Entry 9U7A (electron microscopy, 2.82 A resolution); this record covers chains B and C of the 24 polymer chains in the assembly.

[Chain B (and C)]
Molecule: FAS-associated death domain protein
From: Homo sapiens
Notes: chain C of this document is another copy of the same molecule, construct and numbering; everything in this record applies to it too
UniProt: Q13158 (FADD_HUMAN); numbering as in UniProt (aligned over 1-92)
Chain sequence (92 residues; row label = number of the first residue in the row):
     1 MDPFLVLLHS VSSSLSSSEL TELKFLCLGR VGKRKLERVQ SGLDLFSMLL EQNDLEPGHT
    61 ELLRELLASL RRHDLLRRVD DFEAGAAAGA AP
Disordered / not traced: 88-92
Curated features (UniProtKB/Swiss-Prot):
  - mutagenesis: Ser12 (S12R: Loss of interaction with CASP8), Phe25 (F25R: Loss of interaction with FAS. Loss of self-association. Abolishes induction of apoptosis), Lys33 (K33E: Loss of self-association), Arg38 (R38A: Loss of interaction with CASP8), Asp44 (D44R: Loss of interaction with CASP8. Abolishes induction of apoptosis. Decreased interaction with FAS), Glu51 (E51R: Loss of interaction with CASP8)

[How chain B and chain C interact]
Contacting residue pairs (11; chain B residue first):
  Arg71(B) with Arg30(C), hydrogen bond (side chain-backbone); Glu51(C); Gln52(C), hydrogen bond
  Arg72(B) with Glu51(C), salt bridge
  His73(B) with Glu51(C), hydrogen bond (backbone-backbone); Gln52(C); Asn53(C), hydrogen bond (backbone-side chain)
  Asp74(B) with Glu51(C), hydrogen bond (backbone-backbone); Asn53(C)
  Arg77(B) with Asn53(C); Glu56(C), salt bridge

[Overview]
Chain B and chain C each contribute 5 residues to their interface; the contacts include 5 hydrogen bonds and 2
salt bridges. Polar pairs include Arg72(B)-Glu51(C), Arg77(B)-Glu56(C) and Arg71(B)-Arg30(C). UniProt lists 6
mutagenesis sites on chain B.
Both chains are FAS-associated death domain protein (Homo sapiens). Entry 9U7A (FADD-DED filaments coordinate
complex IIa assembly during TNF-induced apoptosis) was determined by electron microscopy (same publication as
9U6E).
